6WOY - chains D and F of the 9 polymer chains in the assembly; structure by X-ray diffraction, 3.00 A resolution.

[Chain D]
Protein: DNA-directed RNA polymerase subunit beta'
From: Thermus thermophilus
Notes: EC 2.7.7.6
Reference sequence: Q8RQE8 (RPOC_THET8); numbering as in UniProt (aligned over 1-1505)
Amino-acid sequence (1505 residues; row label = number of the first residue in the row):
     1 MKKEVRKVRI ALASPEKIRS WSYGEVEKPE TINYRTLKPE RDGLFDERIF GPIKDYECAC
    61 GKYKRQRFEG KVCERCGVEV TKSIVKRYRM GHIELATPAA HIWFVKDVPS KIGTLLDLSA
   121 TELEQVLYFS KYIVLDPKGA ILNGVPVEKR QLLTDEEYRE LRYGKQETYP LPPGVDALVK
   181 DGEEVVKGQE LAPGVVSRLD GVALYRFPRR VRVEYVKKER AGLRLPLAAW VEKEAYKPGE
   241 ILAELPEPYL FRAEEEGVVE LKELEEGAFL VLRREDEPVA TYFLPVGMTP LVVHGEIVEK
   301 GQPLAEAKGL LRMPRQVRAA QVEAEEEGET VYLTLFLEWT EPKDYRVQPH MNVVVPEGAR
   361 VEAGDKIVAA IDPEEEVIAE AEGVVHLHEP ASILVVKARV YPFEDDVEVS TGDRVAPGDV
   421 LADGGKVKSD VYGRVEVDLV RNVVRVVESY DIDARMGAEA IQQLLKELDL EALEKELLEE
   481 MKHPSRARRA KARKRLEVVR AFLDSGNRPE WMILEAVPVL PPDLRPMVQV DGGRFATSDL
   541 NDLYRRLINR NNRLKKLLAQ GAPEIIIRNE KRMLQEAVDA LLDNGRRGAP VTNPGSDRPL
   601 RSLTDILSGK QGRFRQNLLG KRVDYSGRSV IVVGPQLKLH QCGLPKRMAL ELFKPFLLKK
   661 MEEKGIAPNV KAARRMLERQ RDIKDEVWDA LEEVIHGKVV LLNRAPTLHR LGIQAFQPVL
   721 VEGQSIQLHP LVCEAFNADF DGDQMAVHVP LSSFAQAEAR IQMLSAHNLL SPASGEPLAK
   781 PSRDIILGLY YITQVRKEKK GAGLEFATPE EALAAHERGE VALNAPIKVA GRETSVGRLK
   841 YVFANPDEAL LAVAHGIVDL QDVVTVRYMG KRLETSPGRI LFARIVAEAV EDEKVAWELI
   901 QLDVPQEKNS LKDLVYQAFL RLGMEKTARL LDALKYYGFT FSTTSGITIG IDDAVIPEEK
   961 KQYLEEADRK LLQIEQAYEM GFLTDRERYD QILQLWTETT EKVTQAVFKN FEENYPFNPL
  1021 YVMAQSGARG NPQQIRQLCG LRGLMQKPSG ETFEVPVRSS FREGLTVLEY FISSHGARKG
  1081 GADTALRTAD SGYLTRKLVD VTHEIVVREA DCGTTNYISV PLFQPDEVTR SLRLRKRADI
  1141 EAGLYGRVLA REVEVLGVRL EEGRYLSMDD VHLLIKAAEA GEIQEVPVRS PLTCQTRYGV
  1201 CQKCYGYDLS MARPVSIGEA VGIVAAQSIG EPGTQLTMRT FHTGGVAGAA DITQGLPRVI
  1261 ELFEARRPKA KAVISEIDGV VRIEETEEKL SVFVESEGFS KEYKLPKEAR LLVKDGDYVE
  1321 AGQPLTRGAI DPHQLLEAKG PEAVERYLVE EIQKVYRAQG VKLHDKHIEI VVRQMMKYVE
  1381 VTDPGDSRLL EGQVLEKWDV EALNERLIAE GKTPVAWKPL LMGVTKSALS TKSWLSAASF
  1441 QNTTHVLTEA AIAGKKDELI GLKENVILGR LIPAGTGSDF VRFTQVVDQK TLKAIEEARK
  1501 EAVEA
Disordered / not traced: 1-2, 1239-1253, 1503-1505
Construct notes: conflict Lys86 (Arg in Q8RQE8)
Ion coordination: Zn2+ site 1: Cys58, Cys60, Cys73, Cys76; Mg2+ site 1: Asp739, Asp741, Asp743 (shared with 1 residue of chain I); Mg2+ site 2: Asp739 (together with 3'-deoxy-cytidine-5'-triphosphate); Zn2+ site 2: Cys1112, Cys1194, Cys1201, Cys1204
Residues lining bound ligands: 3'-deoxy-cytidine-5'-triphosphate (CH1): Arg704, Pro706, Asn737, Asp739, Asp741, Arg783, Arg1029

[Chain F]
Protein: RNA polymerase sigma factor SigA
From: Thermus thermophilus
Reference sequence: Q72L95 (SIGA_THET2); numbering as in UniProt (aligned over 1-423)
Amino-acid sequence (423 residues; row label = number of the first residue in the row):
     1 MKKSKRKNAQ AQEAQETEVL VQEEAEELPE FPEGEPDPDL EDPDLTLEDD LLDLPEEGEG
    61 LDLEEEEEDL PIPKISTSDP VRQYLHEIGQ VPLLTLEEEV ELARKVEEGM EAIKKLSEIT
   121 GLDPDLIREV VRAKILGSAR VRHIPGLKET LDPKTVEEID QKLKSLPKEH KRYLHIAREG
   181 EAARQHLIEA NLRLVVSIAK KYTGRGLSFL DLIQEGNQGL IRAVEKFEYK RRFKFSTYAT
   241 WWIRQAINRA IADQARTIRI PVHMVETINK LSRTARQLQQ ELGREPTYEE IAEAMGPGWD
   301 AKRVEETLKI AQEPVSLETP IGDEKDSFYG DFIPDEHLPS PVDAATQSLL SEELEKALSK
   361 LSEREAMVLK LRKGLIDGRE HTLEEVGAFF GVTRERIRQI ENKALRKLKY HESRTRKLRD
   421 FLD
Disordered / not traced: 1-77
Construct notes: conflict Thr46 (Ala in Q72L95)
UniProt features mapped onto this chain:
  - DNA-binding region: Leu383 to Asn402 (H-T-H motif)
  - region: Ser78 to Ile113 (Sigma-70 factor domain-1)
  - motif: Asp211 to Gln214 (Interaction with polymerase core subunit RpoC)

[How chain D and chain F interact]
Contacting residue pairs - 127 pairs, chain D then chain F:
  Glu30(D) - Arg259(F)  salt bridge
  Thr31(D) - Thr257(F)  hydrogen bond (side chain-backbone)
  Thr31(D) - Ile258(F)
  Ile32(D) - Ile258(F)  hydrophobic
  Tyr34(D) - Ile258(F)  hydrophobic
  Tyr34(D) - Arg259(F)
  Tyr34(D) - Ile260(F)  hydrophobic
  Tyr34(D) - Pro261(F)
  Tyr34(D) - Ile310(F)
  Arg35(D) - Met264(F)
  Ile53(D) - His337(F)
  Arg65(D) - Asp377(F)
  Arg65(D) - Gly378(F)
  Gln66(D) - Ile376(F)
  Gln66(D) - Asp377(F)
  Arg67(D) - Ile376(F)  hydrogen bond (side chain-backbone)
  Arg67(D) - Asp377(F)  salt bridge
  Ser83(D) - His337(F)  hydrogen bond
  Tyr128(D) - Gln83(F)
  Phe129(D) - Gln83(F)
  Arg206(D) - Glu101(F)  salt bridge
  Phe207(D) - Glu97(F)
  Phe207(D) - Glu98(F)
  Phe207(D) - Glu101(F)
  Arg209(D) - Glu97(F)  salt bridge
  His350(D) - Val100(F)
  His350(D) - Arg232(F)
  Asn352(D) - Arg104(F)
  Ile371(D) - Lys230(F)
  Ile371(D) - Arg232(F)
  Asp372(D) - Arg232(F)  salt bridge
  Ala391(D) - Glu97(F)
  Asp405(D) - Lys168(F)  salt bridge
  Asp406(D) - Lys168(F)
  Asp406(D) - Lys171(F)  salt bridge
  Val407(D) - Lys171(F)  hydrogen bond (backbone-side chain)
  Glu408(D) - Lys164(F)
  Glu408(D) - Lys171(F)  salt bridge
  Val409(D) - His175(F)
  Ser410(D) - Leu174(F)  hydrogen bond (side chain-backbone)
  Ser410(D) - His175(F)
  Ser410(D) - Arg178(F)
  Thr411(D) - Arg178(F)  hydrogen bond (backbone-side chain)
  Thr411(D) - Glu179(F)
  Gly412(D) - Arg178(F)
  Asp413(D) - Arg178(F)  salt bridge
  Arg434(D) - Ile135(F)  hydrogen bond (side chain-backbone)
  Val437(D) - His175(F)
  Leu439(D) - Arg172(F)
  Pro526(D) - Leu317(F)  hydrophobic
  Met527(D) - Ile258(F)  hydrophobic
  Val530(D) - Ile333(F)  hydrophobic
  Arg534(D) - Gln312(F)
  Arg534(D) - Glu313(F)  hydrogen bond (side chain-backbone)
  Phe535(D) - Pro314(F)
  Phe535(D) - Val315(F)  hydrogen bond (backbone-backbone)
  Ala536(D) - Val315(F)
  Ala536(D) - Leu317(F)  hydrophobic
  Thr537(D) - Val315(F)  hydrogen bond (backbone-backbone)
  Thr537(D) - Ser316(F)
  Thr537(D) - Leu317(F)  hydrogen bond (backbone-backbone)
  Ser538(D) - Glu318(F)
  Asp539(D) - Ser316(F)  hydrogen bond
  Asp539(D) - Glu318(F)  hydrogen bond (backbone-side chain)
  Asp542(D) - Thr257(F)  hydrogen bond
  Arg545(D) - Gln254(F)  hydrogen bond (side chain-backbone)
  Arg545(D) - Ala255(F)  hydrogen bond (side chain-backbone)
  Arg545(D) - Arg256(F)  hydrogen bond (side chain-backbone)
  Arg545(D) - Thr257(F)
  Asn549(D) - Gln254(F)  hydrogen bond
  Arg550(D) - Ser208(F)
  Arg550(D) - Asp211(F)  salt bridge
  Arg553(D) - Asp211(F)  salt bridge
  Arg553(D) - Gln214(F)
  Arg553(D) - Glu215(F)  salt bridge
  Arg553(D) - Gln254(F)
  Lys556(D) - Gln218(F)  hydrogen bond
  Leu557(D) - Gln214(F)
  Leu557(D) - Gln218(F)
  Leu558(D) - Arg140(F)
  Ala559(D) - Glu129(F)
  Ala559(D) - Ile144(F)
  Gln560(D) - Arg184(F)  hydrogen bond (backbone-side chain)
  Gly561(D) - Arg140(F)
  Gly561(D) - Arg184(F)  hydrogen bond (backbone-side chain)
  Ala562(D) - Arg140(F)  hydrogen bond (backbone-side chain)
  Ala562(D) - Ile221(F)  hydrophobic
  Pro563(D) - Gln185(F)
  Pro563(D) - Ile188(F)  hydrophobic
  Pro563(D) - Glu189(F)
  Glu564(D) - Arg140(F)  salt bridge
  Ile565(D) - Glu87(F)
  Ile565(D) - Ile88(F)  hydrophobic
  Ile565(D) - Val91(F)  hydrophobic
  Ile565(D) - Glu189(F)
  Ile566(D) - Leu192(F)  hydrophobic
  Ile566(D) - Gln214(F)
  Ile566(D) - Asn217(F)
  Arg568(D) - Glu87(F)  salt bridge
  Asn569(D) - Tyr84(F)
  Asn569(D) - Leu210(F)
  Asn569(D) - Gln214(F)
  Glu570(D) - Gln214(F)  hydrogen bond
  Arg572(D) - Pro80(F)
  Arg572(D) - Gln83(F)
  Arg572(D) - Tyr84(F)
  Arg572(D) - Glu87(F)  salt bridge
  Met573(D) - Leu210(F)  hydrophobic
  Met573(D) - Asp211(F)
  Met573(D) - Gln214(F)
  Glu576(D) - Pro80(F)
  Arg587(D) - Ser78(F)
  Arg598(D) - Ser316(F)  hydrogen bond
  Arg598(D) - Glu318(F)  hydrogen bond (side chain-backbone)
  Arg598(D) - Pro320(F)
  Arg601(D) - Glu318(F)
  Arg601(D) - Phe328(F)
  Gln611(D) - Lys325(F)  hydrogen bond (side chain-backbone)
  Gln611(D) - Asp326(F)
  Gln611(D) - Ser327(F)
  Gln611(D) - Phe328(F)
  Asn669(D) - Lys417(F)
  Asn669(D) - Asp420(F)  hydrogen bond
  Lys671(D) - Asp420(F)  hydrogen bond (side chain-backbone)
  Lys671(D) - Asp423(F)  salt bridge
  Ala672(D) - Asp420(F)
  Arg674(D) - Val342(F)
Interface residues without a listed pair, chain D (80 interface residues in all): Lys64, Ile84, Ser130, Arg159, Pro349, Glu375, Val528, Ile567, Pro594
Interface residues without a listed pair, chain F (83 interface residues in all): Gln90, Arg132, Lys134, Pro145, Leu166, Gly206, Ile213, Thr319, Tyr329, Leu338, Thr346, Gly374, Arg379

[Overview]
Chain D and chain F form an interface of 80 and 83 residues respectively, with 28 hydrogen bonds and 16 salt
bridges. Among the polar pairs are Glu30(D)-Arg259(F), Arg67(D)-Asp377(F) and Arg206(D)-Glu101(F). Bound to
chain D: 3'-deoxy-cytidine-5'-triphosphate.
Here chain D is DNA-directed RNA polymerase subunit beta' and chain F is RNA polymerase sigma factor SigA,
both from Thermus thermophilus. Entry 6WOY (Thermus thermophilus RNA polymerase initially transcribing complex
with 3'dCTP) was determined by X-ray diffraction, deposited together with 6WOX.
